PDB entry 6C6W | X-ray diffraction, 2.23 A resolution | chain A

Chain A:
Protein: Thaumatin I
From: Thaumatococcus daniellii
UniProt: Q8RVT0 (Q8RVT0_THADA); residue numbers follow UniProt; this construct covers 1-207
Sequence (207 residues; each row starts with the number of its first residue):
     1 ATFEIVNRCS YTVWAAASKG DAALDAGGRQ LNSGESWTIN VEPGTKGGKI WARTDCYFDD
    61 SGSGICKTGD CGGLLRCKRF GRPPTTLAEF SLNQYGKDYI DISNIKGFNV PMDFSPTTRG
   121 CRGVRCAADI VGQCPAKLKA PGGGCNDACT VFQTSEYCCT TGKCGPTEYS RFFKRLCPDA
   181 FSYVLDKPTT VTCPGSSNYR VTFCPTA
Disulfide bonds: Cys9-Cys204, Cys56-Cys66, Cys71-Cys77, Cys121-Cys193, Cys126-Cys177, Cys134-Cys145, Cys149-Cys158, Cys159-Cys164
Sequence notes: conflict Lys46 (Asn in Q8RVT0)
Small-molecule neighbours: Thioflavin T (TFX; 2-[4-(dimethylamino)phenyl]-3,6-dimethyl-1,3-benzothiazol-3-ium): Ala136, Lys137, Lys139, Ala140, Pro141, Phe152

In short:
Bound to chain A: Thioflavin T.
Chain A is Thaumatin I (Thaumatococcus daniellii); the structure, Structure of a Complex Between Thaumatin and
Thioflavin T, was determined by X-ray diffraction, deposited together with 6E0D.
